PDB entry 7YHN | X-ray diffraction, 2.60 A resolution | chains A and E of the 5 polymer chains in the assembly

# Chain A
Molecule: Tubulin alpha-1B chain
From: Sus scrofa
Reference sequence: Q2XVP4 (TBA1B_PIG); residues 1-451 here = UniProt positions 1-451
Amino-acid sequence (451 residues; row label = number of the first residue in the row):
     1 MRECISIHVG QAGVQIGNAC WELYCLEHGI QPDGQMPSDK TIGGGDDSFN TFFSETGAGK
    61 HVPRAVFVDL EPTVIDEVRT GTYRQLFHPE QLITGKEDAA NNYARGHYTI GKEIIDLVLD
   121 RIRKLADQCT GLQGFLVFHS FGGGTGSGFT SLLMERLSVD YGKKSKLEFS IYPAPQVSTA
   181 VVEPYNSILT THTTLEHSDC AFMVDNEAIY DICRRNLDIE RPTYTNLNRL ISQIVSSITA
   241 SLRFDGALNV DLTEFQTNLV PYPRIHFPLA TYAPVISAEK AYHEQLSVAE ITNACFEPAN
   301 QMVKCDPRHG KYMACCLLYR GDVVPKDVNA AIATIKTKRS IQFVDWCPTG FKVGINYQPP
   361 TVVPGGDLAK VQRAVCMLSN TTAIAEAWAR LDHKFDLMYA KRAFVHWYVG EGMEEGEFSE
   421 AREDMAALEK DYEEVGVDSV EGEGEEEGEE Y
Not modelled in the structure: 1, 243-250, 278-285, 336-339, 437-451
Bound ions: Mg2+: Asp39, Thr41, Gly44, Glu55
Small-molecule neighbours:
  - GTP (guanosine-5'-triphosphate): Gly10, Gln11, Ala12, Gln15, Ile16, Asp69, Asp98, Ala99, Ala100, Asn101, Ser140, Gly142, Gly143, Gly144, Thr145, Gly146, Ile171, Pro173, Val177, Ser178, Thr179, Asn206, Tyr224, Leu227, Asn228, Ile231
  - IUK (4-methyl-3-[(4-methylphenyl)sulfonylamino]-N-[(6-methylpyridin-3-yl)methyl]benzamide): Asn101, Thr179, Ala180, Val181

# Chain E
Molecule: Stathmin
From: Sus scrofa
Reference sequence: F2Z508 (F2Z508_PIG); residues 2-142 here correspond to UniProt positions 49-189 (UniProt number = residue number + 47)
Amino-acid sequence (152 residues; each row starts with the number of its first residue):
     1 ADMEVIELNK CTSGQSFEVI LKPPSFDGVP EFNASLPRRR DPSLEEIQKK LEAAEERRKY
    61 QEAELLKHLA EKREHEREVI QKAIEENNNF IKMAKEKLAQ KMESNKENRE AHLAAMLERL
   121 QEKDKHAEEV RKNKELKEEA SRLEHHHHHH HH
Not modelled in the structure: 1, 25-40, 141-152
Construct notes: expression tag (1, 143-152)

# How chain A and chain E interact
Residue-residue contacts (29):
  His107(A) - Leu51(E)
  Tyr108(A) - Leu51(E)  hydrophobic
  Tyr108(A) - Ala54(E)  hydrophobic
  Tyr108(A) - Arg58(E)
  Thr109(A) - Arg58(E)  hydrogen bond
  Leu152(A) - Leu51(E)  hydrophobic
  Val328(A) - Phe17(E)  hydrophobic
  Asn329(A) - Met3(E)
  Pro348(A) - Pro24(E)
  Thr349(A) - Ile20(E)
  Thr349(A) - Leu21(E)  hydrogen bond (backbone-backbone)
  Thr349(A) - Lys22(E)  hydrogen bond (backbone-backbone)
  Gly350(A) - Val19(E)
  Phe351(A) - Phe17(E)
  Phe351(A) - Glu18(E)
  Phe351(A) - Val19(E)  hydrogen bond (backbone-backbone)
  Lys352(A) - Phe17(E)
  Val353(A) - Ser16(E)
  Val353(A) - Phe17(E)  hydrogen bond (backbone-backbone)
  Gly354(A) - Gln15(E)
  Ile355(A) - Gly14(E)
  Ile355(A) - Gln15(E)  hydrogen bond (backbone-backbone)
  Asn356(A) - Ser13(E)
  Tyr357(A) - Ser13(E)  hydrogen bond (backbone-backbone)
  Val409(A) - Gln61(E)  hydrogen bond (backbone-side chain)
  Gly410(A) - Gln61(E)
  Glu411(A) - Arg58(E)
  Gly412(A) - Ala54(E)
  Gly412(A) - Arg58(E)
Interface residues without a listed pair, chain A (26 interface residues in all): Arg156, Pro325, Asp345, Trp346, Cys347, Gln358
Interface residues without a listed pair, chain E (19 interface residues in all): Leu44, Lys50, Arg57

# Summary
26 residues of chain A and 19 residues of chain E are in contact, with 8 hydrogen bonds. Polar contacts
include Thr109(A)-Arg58(E), Val409(A)-Gln61(E) and Thr349(A)-Leu21(E). Bound to chain A: GTP and compound IUK.
The Mg2+ site is built by Asp39(A), Thr41(A), Gly44(A) and Glu55(A).
Here chain A is Tubulin alpha-1B chain and chain E is Stathmin, both from Sus scrofa. Entry 7YHN (Anti-tumor
agent Y48 in complex with tubulin) was determined by X-ray diffraction.
